Entry 2FUG (X-ray diffraction, 3.30 A resolution); this record covers chains 6 and 9 of the 8 polymer chains in the assembly.

== Chain 6 ==
Protein: NADH-quinone oxidoreductase chain 6
Organism: Thermus thermophilus
Notes: EC 1.6.99.5
UniProtKB: Q56218 (NQO6_THET8); residues 1-181 here = UniProt positions 1-181
Amino-acid sequence (181 residues; numbered 1 to 181; the number before each row is that of its first residue):
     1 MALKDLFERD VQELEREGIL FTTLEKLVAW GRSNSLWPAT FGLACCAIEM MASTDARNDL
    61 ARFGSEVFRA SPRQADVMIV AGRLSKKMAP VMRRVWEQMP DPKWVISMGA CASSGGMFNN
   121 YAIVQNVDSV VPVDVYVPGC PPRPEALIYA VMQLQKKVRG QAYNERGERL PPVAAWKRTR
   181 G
Not modelled in the structure: 1-14, 57-73, 176-181
Ion coordination: 4Fe-4S cluster Fe: C45, C46, C111, C140
Small-molecule neighbours: 4Fe-4S cluster (SF4): A44, C45, C46, G82, R83, G109, A110, C111, M117, F118, G139, C140, P141
Reported in the primary citation:
  - 4Fe-4S cluster coordination: C45, C46, C111, C140
  - binding site for 4Fe-4S cluster: R83

== Chain 9 ==
Protein: NADH-quinone oxidoreductase chain 9
Organism: Thermus thermophilus
Notes: EC 1.6.99.5
UniProtKB: Q56224 (NQO9_THET8); numbering as in UniProt (aligned over 1-182)
Amino-acid sequence (182 residues; each row starts with the number of its first residue):
     1 MTLKALAQSL GITLKYLFSK PVTVPYPDAP VALKPRFHGR HVLTRHPNGL EKCIGCSLCA
    61 AACPAYAIYV EPAENDPENP VSAGERYAKV YEINMLRCIF CGLCEEACPT GAIVLGYDFE
   121 MADYEYSDLV YGKEDMLVDV VGTKPQRREA KRTGKPVKVG YVVPYVRPEL EGFKAPTEGG
   181 KR
Not modelled in the structure: 1-25, 180-182
Ion coordination: 4Fe-4S cluster Fe site 1: C53, C56, C59, C108; 4Fe-4S cluster Fe site 2: C63, C98, C101, C104
Small-molecule neighbours:
  - 4Fe-4S cluster (SF4), molecule 1: H41, C63, P64, I68, I93, C98, I99, F100, C101, G102, L103, C104
  - 4Fe-4S cluster (SF4), molecule 2: C53, I54, G55, C56, S57, L58, C59, Y91, C108, P109, T110, A112, I113
Reported in the primary citation:
  - 4Fe-4S cluster coordination: C53, C63

== Interface between chain 6 and chain 9 ==
Residue-residue contacts - 50 pairs, chain 6 then chain 9:
  A110(6) - L96(9)
  A110(6) - I99(9)  hydrophobic
  S114(6) - L96(9)  hydrogen bond (side chain-backbone)
  S114(6) - R97(9)  hydrogen bond (side chain-backbone)
  S114(6) - Y126(9)
  G115(6) - R97(9)  hydrogen bond (backbone-side chain)
  G116(6) - R97(9)  hydrogen bond (backbone-side chain)
  M117(6) - A65(9)  hydrophobic
  M117(6) - I99(9)  hydrophobic
  N119(6) - R97(9)  hydrogen bond
  Q125(6) - R97(9)  hydrogen bond
  N126(6) - Y126(9)
  D134(6) - Y124(9)
  V135(6) - A122(9)  hydrophobic
  V135(6) - D123(9)
  V135(6) - Y124(9)  hydrophobic
  Y136(6) - A122(9)
  Y136(6) - D123(9)  hydrogen bond (backbone-backbone)
  Y136(6) - Y124(9)
  Y136(6) - Y126(9)
  V137(6) - A122(9)  hydrophobic
  P138(6) - M95(9)
  P138(6) - F100(9)
  P138(6) - M121(9)  hydrophobic
  P138(6) - A122(9)
  C140(6) - I99(9)  hydrophobic
  R143(6) - F37(9)
  E145(6) - V31(9)
  E145(6) - F119(9)
  Y149(6) - E120(9)
  Y149(6) - M121(9)
  Y149(6) - A122(9)
  Y149(6) - P145(9)
  Y149(6) - Q146(9)
  A150(6) - A122(9)  hydrophobic
  Q153(6) - Y124(9)  hydrogen bond (backbone-side chain)
  Q153(6) - E149(9)  hydrogen bond
  K156(6) - E149(9)  salt bridge
  K157(6) - Y124(9)
  A162(6) - Y124(9)
  A162(6) - E149(9)
  Y163(6) - R152(9)  hydrogen bond (backbone-side chain)
  N164(6) - Y124(9)
  N164(6) - R148(9)  hydrogen bond (backbone-side chain)
  N164(6) - E149(9)
  N164(6) - R152(9)
  E165(6) - D128(9)
  E165(6) - K144(9)  salt bridge
  E165(6) - R148(9)
  L170(6) - Y124(9)  hydrophobic
Interface residues without a listed pair, chain 6 (30 interface residues in all): S113, A146, I148, Q161
Interface residues without a listed pair, chain 9 (27 interface residues in all): P27, L33, C98, E125, L129

== Overview ==
30 residues of chain 6 face 27 of chain 9 across their interface; the contacts include 11 hydrogen bonds and 2
salt bridges. Polar contacts include K156(6)-E149(9), E165(6)-K144(9) and S114(6)-L96(9). Chain 6 binds 4Fe-4S
cluster. From the paper: a binding site for 4Fe-4S cluster at R83(6); 4Fe-4S cluster coordination by C45(6),
C46(6) and C53(9) among others.
Chain 6 is NADH-quinone oxidoreductase chain 6 and chain 9 is NADH-quinone oxidoreductase chain 9, both from
Thermus thermophilus; the structure, Crystal structure of the hydrophilic domain of respiratory complex I from
Thermus thermophilus, was determined by X-ray diffraction.
